Entry 2X8C (X-ray diffraction, 3.10 A resolution); this record covers chains A and B.

Chain A (and B):
Protein: Thioredoxin glutathione reductase
Organism: Schistosoma mansoni
Notes: EC 1.6.4.5; chain B of this document is another copy of the same molecule, construct and numbering; everything in this record applies to it too
UniProtKB: Q962Y6 (Q962Y6_SCHMA); residue numbers follow UniProt; this construct covers 1-598
Sequence (598 residues; row label = number of the first residue in the row):
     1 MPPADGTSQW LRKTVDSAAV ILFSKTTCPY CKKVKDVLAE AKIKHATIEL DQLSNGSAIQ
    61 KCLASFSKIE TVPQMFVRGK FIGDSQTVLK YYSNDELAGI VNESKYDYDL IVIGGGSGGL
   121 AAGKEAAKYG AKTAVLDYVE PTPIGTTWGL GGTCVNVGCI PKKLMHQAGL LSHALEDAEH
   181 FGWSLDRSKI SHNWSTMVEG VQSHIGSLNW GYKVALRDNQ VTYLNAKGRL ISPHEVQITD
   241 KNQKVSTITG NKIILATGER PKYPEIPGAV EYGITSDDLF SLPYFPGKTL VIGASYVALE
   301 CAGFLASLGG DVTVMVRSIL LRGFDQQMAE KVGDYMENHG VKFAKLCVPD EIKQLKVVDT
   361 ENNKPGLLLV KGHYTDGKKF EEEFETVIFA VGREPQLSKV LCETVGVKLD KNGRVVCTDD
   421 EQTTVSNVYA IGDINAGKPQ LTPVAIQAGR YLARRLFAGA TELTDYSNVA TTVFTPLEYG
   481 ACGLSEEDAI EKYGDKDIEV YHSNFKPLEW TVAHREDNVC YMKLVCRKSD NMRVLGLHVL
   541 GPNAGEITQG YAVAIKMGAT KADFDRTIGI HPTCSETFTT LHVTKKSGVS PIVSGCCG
Not modelled in the structure: 1-5, 594-598 (chain B: 1-5)
Disulfide bonds: C154-C159
Ligand contacts: FAD (flavin-adenine dinucleotide): I113, G114, G115, G116, S117, G118, G119, L136, D137, Y138, V139, G152, T153, C154, V157, G158, C159, K162, A226, K227, G228, A256, T257, G258, E259, S276, F280, Y296, V297, R393, V400, I431, G432, D433, Q440, L441, T442, P443, A445, F474
Reported in the primary citation:
  - catalytic residues: C596, C597
  - contacts within the chain: H502-V583, T584-S587, V500-K585, K585-G588, N504-P591, N518-V593

Chain A / chain B interface:
Residue-residue contacts - 157 pairs, chain A then chain B:
  K124(A) with G598(B)
  C154(A) with H571(B)
  C159(A) with H571(B); P572(B)
  I160(A) with L508(B), hydrophobic; H571(B)
  K163(A) with L508(B); E509(B), salt bridge; P572(B), hydrogen bond (side chain-backbone)
  L164(A) with F181(B); L508(B); T511(B); V512(B), hydrophobic
  Q167(A) with F181(B); E509(B)
  A168(A) with F181(B), hydrophobic; W183(B), hydrogen bond (backbone-side chain)
  L171(A) with A174(B); F181(B), hydrophobic
  S172(A) with W183(B)
  A174(A) with L171(B)
  L175(A) with L175(B), hydrophobic; A178(B), hydrophobic
  A178(A) with L171(B), hydrophobic
  F181(A) with L164(B); Q167(B); A168(B), hydrophobic; L171(B), hydrophobic; H192(B); M197(B)
  G182(A) with H192(B); N193(B), hydrogen bond (backbone-backbone)
  W183(A) with A168(B), hydrogen bond (side chain-backbone); S172(B); L175(B), hydrophobic; R187(B); S191(B); H192(B); S307(B); L308(B), hydrophobic
  S184(A) with I190(B); S191(B), hydrogen bond (side chain-backbone)
  L185(A) with L175(B), hydrophobic; I190(B), hydrophobic
  R187(A) with W183(B)
  I190(A) with W183(B), hydrophobic; S184(B)
  S191(A) with W183(B); S184(B), hydrogen bond (backbone-side chain)
  H192(A) with F181(B); G182(B); W183(B)
  N193(A) with G182(B), hydrogen bond (backbone-backbone)
  T196(A) with G182(B)
  M197(A) with F181(B)
  G200(A) with V512(B)
  H204(A) with L508(B); T511(B)
  S207(A) with C596(B)
  L208(A) with C596(B)
  G211(A) with C597(B)
  Y212(A) with G598(B)
  A215(A) with G598(B)
  S307(A) with W183(B)
  L308(A) with W183(B), hydrophobic
  T442(A) with H571(B)
  P443(A) with I568(B), hydrophobic; G569(B); H571(B)
  V444(A) with I568(B)
  Q447(A) with D565(B), hydrogen bond (side chain-backbone); R566(B); I568(B)
  Y451(A) with D565(B)
  E462(A) with R566(B), salt bridge
  V469(A) with I568(B), hydrophobic
  A470(A) with I570(B), hydrophobic
  T472(A) with I570(B)
  F474(A) with H571(B); P572(B)
  L508(A) with I160(B), hydrophobic; L164(B); H204(B)
  E509(A) with K163(B), salt bridge; Q167(B)
  T511(A) with L164(B); H204(B)
  V512(A) with L164(B), hydrophobic; G200(B)
  N543(A) with N543(B), hydrogen bond
  G545(A) with T573(B)
  E546(A) with E546(B); I547(B); T573(B); C574(B), hydrogen bond (side chain-backbone); S575(B), hydrogen bond (side chain-backbone)
  I547(A) with E546(B)
  T548(A) with I570(B)
  Q549(A) with Y551(B); I568(B), hydrogen bond (side chain-backbone); G569(B); I570(B), hydrogen bond (side chain-backbone); S575(B); E576(B)
  G550(A) with G550(B); Y551(B)
  Y551(A) with Q549(B); G550(B); V553(B), hydrophobic
  A552(A) with T567(B)
  V553(A) with Y551(B), hydrophobic; A554(B), hydrophobic; T567(B)
  A554(A) with V553(B), hydrophobic; A554(B); M557(B)
  M557(A) with A554(B); M557(B); A559(B), hydrophobic; D563(B)
  A559(A) with M557(B), hydrophobic
  D563(A) with M557(B)
  D565(A) with Q447(B), hydrogen bond (backbone-side chain); Y451(B)
  R566(A) with Q447(B); E462(B), salt bridge
  T567(A) with A552(B); V553(B); K556(B)
  I568(A) with P443(B); V444(B); Q447(B); D465(B); Q549(B), hydrogen bond (backbone-side chain)
  G569(A) with P443(B); Q549(B)
  I570(A) with A470(B), hydrophobic; T472(B); G545(B); Q549(B), hydrogen bond (backbone-side chain)
  H571(A) with C154(B); C159(B); I160(B); T442(B); P443(B)
  P572(A) with C159(B), hydrophobic; K163(B), hydrogen bond (backbone-side chain); F474(B)
  T573(A) with G545(B); E546(B)
  C574(A) with E546(B), hydrogen bond (backbone-side chain)
  S575(A) with E546(B), hydrogen bond (backbone-side chain); Q549(B)
  E576(A) with P443(B); Q549(B)
  T579(A) with Q549(B)
  T580(A) with R450(B)
Also at the interface, not in a pair above, chain A (87 interface residues in all): D177, E179, H180, K189, V201, R450, D465, T471, K556, G558, F564
Also at the interface, not in a pair above, chain B (82 interface residues in all): D177, E179, L185, T196, V201, V469, T471, T548, G558, F564, T579, T580
The authors on this interface:
  - specific contacts: G598(B)-K124(A)
  - interface residues, chain A: K124(A), R450(A)

In short:
The interface between chain A and chain B involves 87 residues on one side and 82 on the other, with 19
hydrogen bonds and 4 salt bridges. Polar pairs include K163(A)-E509(B), E462(A)-R566(B) and K163(A)-P572(B).
The authors report a contact between G598(B) and K124(A). The paper reports catalytic residues C596(A) and
C597(A); interface residues K124(A) and R450(A).
Chain A and chain B are both Thioredoxin glutathione reductase (Schistosoma mansoni); the structure,
Thioredoxin glutathione reductase from Schistosoma mansoni with the reduced C-terminal end, was determined by
X-ray diffraction (same publication as 2X8G, 2X8H and 2X99).
